PDB entry 5C4W | X-ray diffraction, 2.65 A resolution | chains B and C of the 4 polymer chains in the assembly

[Chain B]
Protein: VP2
From: Coxsackievirus A16
UniProt: I3W9E1 (I3W9E1_9ENTO); residues 1-254 here correspond to UniProt positions 70-323 (UniProt number = residue number + 69)
Chain sequence (254 residues; row label = number of the first residue in the row):
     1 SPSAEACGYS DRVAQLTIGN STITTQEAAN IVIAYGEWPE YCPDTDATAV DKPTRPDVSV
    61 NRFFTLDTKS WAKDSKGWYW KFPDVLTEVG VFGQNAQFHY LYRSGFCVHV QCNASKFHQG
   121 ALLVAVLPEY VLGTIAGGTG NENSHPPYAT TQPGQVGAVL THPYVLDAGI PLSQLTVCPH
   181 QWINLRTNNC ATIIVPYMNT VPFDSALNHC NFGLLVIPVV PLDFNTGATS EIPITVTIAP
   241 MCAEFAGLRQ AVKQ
Not modelled in the structure: 1-9

[Chain C]
Protein: VP3
From: Coxsackievirus A16
UniProt: I3W9E1 (I3W9E1_9ENTO); residues 1-242 here correspond to UniProt positions 324-565 (UniProt number = residue number + 323)
Chain sequence (242 residues; row label = number of the first residue in the row):
     1 GIPTELKPGT NQFLTTDDGV SAPILPGFHP TPPIHIPGEV HNLLEICRVE TILEVNNLKT
    61 NETTPMQRLC FPVSVQSKTG ELCAAFRADP GRDGPWQSTI LGQLCRYYTQ WSGSLEVTFM
   121 FAGSFMATGK MLIAYTPPGG NVPADRITAM LGTHVIWDFG LQSSVTLVVP WISNTHYRAH
   181 ARAGYFDYYT TGIITIWYQT NYVVPIGAPT TAYIVALAAA QDNFTMKLCK DTEDIEQTAN
   241 IQ
Metal / ion sites: K+: Val20, Ser21 (shared with 1 residue of chain A)

[Chain B / chain C interface]
Contacting residue pairs (70; chain B residue first):
  Tyr35(B) - Gly38(C)
  Glu37(B) - His35(C)  salt bridge
  Glu37(B) - Pro37(C)
  Asp46(B) - Ile34(C)
  Asp46(B) - His35(C)  hydrogen bond (side chain-backbone)
  Lys116(B) - Ser124(C)
  Lys116(B) - Phe125(C)  hydrogen bond (backbone-backbone)
  Lys116(B) - Met126(C)  hydrogen bond (backbone-backbone)
  Phe117(B) - Ser124(C)
  Phe117(B) - Met126(C)  hydrophobic
  Phe117(B) - Ile206(C)
  Phe117(B) - Gly207(C)
  Phe117(B) - Pro209(C)
  His118(B) - Ser124(C)
  Gln119(B) - Ala122(C)
  Gln119(B) - Gly123(C)
  Gln119(B) - Ser124(C)  hydrogen bond (side chain-backbone)
  Gln119(B) - Pro209(C)
  Gln119(B) - Thr211(C)  hydrogen bond (side chain-backbone)
  Gln119(B) - Ala212(C)
  Gly120(B) - Ala122(C)
  Pro163(B) - Met66(C)  hydrophobic
  Tyr164(B) - Glu54(C)  hydrogen bond
  Tyr164(B) - Pro65(C)  hydrophobic
  Tyr164(B) - Met66(C)
  Leu172(B) - Met66(C)  hydrophobic
  Leu172(B) - Leu69(C)  hydrophobic
  Ser173(B) - Thr51(C)
  Ser173(B) - Ile52(C)  hydrogen bond (backbone-backbone)
  Ser173(B) - Leu69(C)
  Ser173(B) - Ser98(C)  hydrogen bond (side chain-backbone)
  Gln174(B) - Ser98(C)  hydrogen bond (side chain-backbone)
  Gln174(B) - Thr99(C)
  Gln174(B) - Ile100(C)
  Gln174(B) - Gln103(C)
  Thr176(B) - Val49(C)
  Thr176(B) - Glu50(C)  hydrogen bond (side chain-backbone)
  Thr176(B) - Thr51(C)
  Val177(B) - Ile46(C)  hydrophobic
  Val177(B) - Val49(C)  hydrophobic
  Trp182(B) - Ile52(C)  hydrophobic
  Trp182(B) - Met120(C)  hydrophobic
  Asn184(B) - Met120(C)
  Asn184(B) - Phe121(C)  hydrogen bond (side chain-backbone)
  Asn184(B) - Ala122(C)
  Asn184(B) - Ser163(C)
  Arg186(B) - Phe121(C)
  Arg186(B) - Gly123(C)
  Arg186(B) - Ser124(C)  hydrogen bond (side chain-backbone)
  Arg186(B) - Phe125(C)
  Arg186(B) - Ala127(C)
  Arg186(B) - Gly160(C)  hydrogen bond (side chain-backbone)
  Thr187(B) - Ser163(C)
  Pro196(B) - Pro37(C)  hydrophobic
  Tyr197(B) - Pro37(C)
  Met198(B) - Pro37(C)
  Asn199(B) - Ile36(C)
  Thr200(B) - Ile34(C)
  Val201(B) - Ile34(C)
  Pro202(B) - Ile34(C)
  Ile217(B) - Met66(C)  hydrophobic
  Pro218(B) - Met66(C)
  Val219(B) - Leu69(C)  hydrophobic
  Val219(B) - Cys70(C)
  Val220(B) - Ala122(C)  hydrophobic
  Val220(B) - Val215(C)  hydrophobic
  Phe224(B) - Pro209(C)  hydrophobic
  Asn225(B) - Gly207(C)  hydrogen bond (side chain-backbone)
  Asn225(B) - Ala208(C)
  Asn225(B) - Pro209(C)
Other interface residues (no listed pair), chain B (34 interface residues in all): Ala121, Asp223
Other interface residues (no listed pair), chain C (45 interface residues in all): Pro33, Arg68, Gln97, Phe159, Leu161, Tyr202, Pro205, Tyr213, Leu217

[Summary]
Chain B and chain C form an interface of 34 and 45 residues respectively; the contacts include 14 hydrogen
bonds and 1 salt bridge. Among the polar pairs are Glu37(B)-His35(C), Asp46(B)-His35(C) and
Gln119(B)-Ser124(C). Val20(C) and Ser21(C) coordinate K+.
Here chain B is VP2 and chain C is VP3, both from Coxsackievirus A16. Entry 5C4W (Crystal structure of
coxsackievirus A16) was determined by X-ray diffraction together with 5C8C and 5C9A from the same study.
